Entry 8UHI (electron microscopy, 2.35 A resolution); this record covers chains A and B of the 16 polymer chains in the assembly.

== Chain A (and B) ==
Protein: Ribulose bisphosphate carboxylase large subunit
Source organism: Synechococcus sp. PCC 7335
Notes: chain B of this document is another copy of the same molecule, construct and numbering; everything in this record applies to it too
UniProt: B4WP00 (B4WP00_SYNS7); residue numbers follow UniProt; this construct covers 1-476
Amino-acid sequence (476 residues; numbered 1 to 476; the number before each row is that of its first residue):
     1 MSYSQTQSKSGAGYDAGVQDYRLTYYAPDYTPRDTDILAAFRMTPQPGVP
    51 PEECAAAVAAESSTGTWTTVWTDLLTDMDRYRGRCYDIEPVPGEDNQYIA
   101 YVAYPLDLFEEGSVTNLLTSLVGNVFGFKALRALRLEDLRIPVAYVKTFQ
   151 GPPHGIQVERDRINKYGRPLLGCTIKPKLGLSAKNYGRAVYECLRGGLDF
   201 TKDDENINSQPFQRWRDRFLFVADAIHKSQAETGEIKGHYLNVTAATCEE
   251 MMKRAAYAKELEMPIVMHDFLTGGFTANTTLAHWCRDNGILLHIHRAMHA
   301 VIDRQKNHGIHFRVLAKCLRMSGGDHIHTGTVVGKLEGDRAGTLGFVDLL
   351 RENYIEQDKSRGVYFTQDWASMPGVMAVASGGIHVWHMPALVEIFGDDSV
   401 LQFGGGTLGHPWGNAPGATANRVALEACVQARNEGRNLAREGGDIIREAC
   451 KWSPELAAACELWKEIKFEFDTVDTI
Disordered / not traced: 1-10, 476
Modified / non-standard residues: K202 (lysine nz-carboxylic acid; KCX)
Metal / ion sites: Mg2+: K202, D204, E205 (together with ribulose-1,5-diphosphate)
Small-molecule neighbours:
  - ribulose-1,5-diphosphate (RUB), molecule 1: T66, W67, N124
  - ribulose-1,5-diphosphate (RUB), molecule 2: T174, K176, K202, D204, E205, H295, R296, H299, H328, G330, K335, L336, S380, G381, G382, F403, G404, G405

== Interface between chain A and chain B ==
Contacting residue pairs (244; chain A residue first):
  Y14(A) with L408(B); G409(B), hydrogen bond (side chain-backbone); H410(B), hydrogen bond (side chain-backbone); P411(B)
  A16(A) with G409(B); P411(B), hydrophobic; L462(B)
  G17(A) with L462(B)
  V18(A) with I466(B), hydrophobic
  Q46(A) with F470(B); D471(B)
  V49(A) with F470(B), hydrophobic
  E61(A) with K178(B); K335(B), salt bridge
  S62(A) with N206(B)
  S63(A) with K178(B); L179(B)
  T64(A) with K178(B); L179(B)
  G65(A) with K178(B)
  T66(A) with G405(B)
  W67(A) with G382(B); I383(B); H384(B); G405(B); G406(B); W463(B); I466(B), hydrophobic
  T68(A) with G405(B); W463(B)
  T69(A) with G409(B)
  V70(A) with K176(B); L408(B), hydrophobic
  W71(A) with L408(B); G413(B); N414(B), hydrogen bond
  T72(A) with K176(B), hydrogen bond (side chain-backbone); P177(B); L181(B); L408(B)
  D73(A) with P177(B)
  L75(A) with N185(B)
  T76(A) with G180(B); L181(B)
  M78(A) with P177(B), hydrophobic
  Y81(A) with G180(B); F212(B)
  D107(A) with Q210(B); P211(B); F212(B)
  L108(A) with L179(B), hydrophobic; Q210(B), hydrogen bond (backbone-side chain)
  F109(A) with Q210(B)
  E110(A) with N208(B); S209(B), hydrogen bond (side chain-backbone); R254(B), salt bridge
  E111(A) with P211(B); R214(B), salt bridge
  G112(A) with A246(B)
  S113(A) with A246(B)
  T115(A) with T244(B); T272(B), hydrogen bond (side chain-backbone); G273(B)
  N116(A) with N206(B), hydrogen bond (side chain-backbone); N208(B), hydrogen bond; Q210(B)
  T119(A) with E205(B); N206(B), hydrogen bond (backbone-side chain); D269(B); T272(B), hydrogen bond; A297(B)
  S120(A) with N206(B)
  V122(A) with M298(B); V301(B)
  G123(A) with A297(B); M298(B), hydrogen bond (backbone-backbone)
  N124(A) with E205(B), hydrogen bond; L336(B)
  F126(A) with A300(B); V301(B), hydrophobic; R304(B), hydrogen bond (backbone-side chain)
  G127(A) with A300(B); R304(B); L336(B); E337(B), hydrogen bond (backbone-backbone)
  F128(A) with R304(B), hydrogen bond (backbone-side chain); K335(B)
  K129(A) with V332(B), hydrogen bond (side chain-backbone); V333(B); G334(B), hydrogen bond (side chain-backbone); K335(B), hydrogen bond (backbone-backbone); L336(B), hydrogen bond (side chain-backbone); F468(B); F470(B)
  A130(A) with F470(B), hydrophobic
  L131(A) with R304(B), hydrogen bond (backbone-side chain)
  R132(A) with Q305(B)
  K176(A) with V70(B); T72(B), hydrogen bond (backbone-side chain)
  P177(A) with T72(B); D73(B); M78(B), hydrophobic
  K178(A) with E61(B); S63(B); T64(B); G65(B)
  L179(A) with S63(B); T64(B); L108(B), hydrophobic
  G180(A) with T76(B); Y81(B)
  L181(A) with T72(B); T76(B)
  N185(A) with L75(B)
  E205(A) with T119(B); N124(B), hydrogen bond
  N206(A) with S62(B); N116(B), hydrogen bond (backbone-side chain); T119(B), hydrogen bond (side chain-backbone); S120(B)
  N208(A) with E110(B); N116(B), hydrogen bond
  S209(A) with E110(B), hydrogen bond (backbone-side chain)
  Q210(A) with D107(B); L108(B), hydrogen bond (side chain-backbone); F109(B); N116(B)
  P211(A) with D107(B); E111(B)
  F212(A) with Y81(B); D107(B)
  R214(A) with E111(B), salt bridge
  T244(A) with T115(B)
  A245(A) with T276(B), hydrogen bond (backbone-side chain)
  A246(A) with G112(B); S113(B); F275(B); T276(B); T279(B)
  T247(A) with T276(B); T279(B); T280(B); H283(B)
  C248(A) with C248(B), hydrogen bond; T276(B); A277(B), hydrophobic; T280(B), hydrogen bond (backbone-side chain)
  E249(A) with T280(B), hydrogen bond
  R254(A) with E110(B), salt bridge
  D269(A) with T119(B)
  T272(A) with T115(B), hydrogen bond (backbone-side chain); T119(B), hydrogen bond; F275(B)
  G273(A) with T115(B); G274(B); F275(B); T276(B), hydrogen bond (backbone-side chain)
  G274(A) with G273(B); G274(B)
  F275(A) with A246(B); T272(B); G273(B)
  T276(A) with A245(B), hydrogen bond (side chain-backbone); A246(B); T247(B); C248(B); G273(B), hydrogen bond (side chain-backbone); A277(B)
  A277(A) with C248(B), hydrophobic; T276(B)
  T279(A) with A246(B); T247(B)
  T280(A) with T247(B); C248(B), hydrogen bond (side chain-backbone); E249(B), hydrogen bond
  H283(A) with T247(B)
  A297(A) with T119(B); G123(B)
  M298(A) with V122(B); G123(B), hydrogen bond (backbone-backbone)
  A300(A) with F126(B); G127(B); H308(B), hydrogen bond (backbone-side chain)
  V301(A) with V122(B); F126(B), hydrophobic; I302(B), hydrophobic; H308(B), hydrogen bond (backbone-side chain); G309(B); I310(B), hydrophobic
  I302(A) with V301(B), hydrophobic
  R304(A) with F126(B), hydrogen bond (side chain-backbone); G127(B); F128(B), hydrogen bond (side chain-backbone); L131(B), hydrogen bond (side chain-backbone); H308(B)
  Q305(A) with R132(B); H308(B), hydrogen bond
  H308(A) with A300(B), hydrogen bond (side chain-backbone); V301(B), hydrogen bond (side chain-backbone); R304(B); Q305(B), hydrogen bond
  G309(A) with V301(B)
  I310(A) with V301(B), hydrophobic
  V332(A) with K129(B), hydrogen bond (backbone-side chain)
  V333(A) with K129(B)
  G334(A) with K129(B), hydrogen bond (backbone-side chain)
  K335(A) with E61(B), salt bridge; F128(B); K129(B), hydrogen bond (backbone-backbone)
  L336(A) with N124(B); G127(B); K129(B), hydrogen bond (backbone-side chain)
  E337(A) with G127(B), hydrogen bond (backbone-backbone)
  G382(A) with W67(B)
  I383(A) with W67(B)
  H384(A) with W67(B)
  G405(A) with T66(B); W67(B); T68(B)
  G406(A) with W67(B)
  L408(A) with Y14(B); V70(B), hydrophobic; W71(B); T72(B)
  G409(A) with Y14(B), hydrogen bond (backbone-side chain); A16(B); T69(B)
  H410(A) with Y14(B), hydrogen bond (backbone-side chain)
  P411(A) with Y14(B); A16(B), hydrophobic
  G413(A) with W71(B)
  N414(A) with W71(B), hydrogen bond
  L462(A) with A16(B); G17(B)
  W463(A) with W67(B); T68(B)
  I466(A) with V18(B), hydrophobic; W67(B), hydrophobic
  F468(A) with K129(B)
  F470(A) with Q46(B); V49(B), hydrophobic; K129(B); A130(B), hydrophobic
  D471(A) with Q46(B)
Interface residues without a listed pair, chain A (115 interface residues in all): A60, A133, A189, R296, H299, N307
Interface residues without a listed pair, chain B (115 interface residues in all): A60, A133, A189, R296, H299, N307

== Summary ==
Chain A and chain B each contribute 115 residues to their interface, with 57 hydrogen bonds and 6 salt
bridges. Among the polar pairs are E61(A)-K335(B), E110(A)-R254(B) and E111(A)-R214(B). Chain A binds
ribulose-1,5-diphosphate. K202(A), D204(A) and E205(A) form the Mg2+ site.
Both chains are Ribulose bisphosphate carboxylase large subunit (Synechococcus sp. PCC 7335). Entry 8UHI
(Structure of the far-red light-absorbing allophycocyanin core expressed during FaRLiP) was determined by
electron microscopy together with 8UHE from the same study.
